Entry 4KTC (X-ray diffraction, 2.30 A resolution); this record covers chains A and B.

== Chain A ==
Protein: Serine protease NS3
Source organism: Hepatitis C virus (isolate Japanese)
Notes: EC 3.4.21.98, 3.6.1.15, 3.6.4.13
UniProt: P26662 (POLG_HCVJA); residues 2-187 here correspond to UniProt positions 1028-1213 (UniProt number = residue number + 1026)
Chain sequence (190 residues; row label = number of the first residue in the row; numbers below 1 keep their minus sign (Gly-2 is residue -2)):
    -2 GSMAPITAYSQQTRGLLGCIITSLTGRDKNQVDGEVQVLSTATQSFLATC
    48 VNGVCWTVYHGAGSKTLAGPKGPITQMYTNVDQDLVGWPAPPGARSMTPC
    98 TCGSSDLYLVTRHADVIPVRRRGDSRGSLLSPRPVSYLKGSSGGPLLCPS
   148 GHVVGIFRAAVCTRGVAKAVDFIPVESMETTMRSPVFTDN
Not modelled in the structure: -2 to 0, 176-187
Differences from the reference sequence: expression tag (-2 to 1); variant Ile114 (Val1140 in P26662), Val132 (Ile1158 in P26662)
Ion coordination: Zn2+: Cys97, Cys99, Cys145
Small-molecule neighbours: 1X3 ((2R,6S,13aR,14aR,16aS)-6-{[(cyclopentyloxy)carbonyl]amino}-14a-[(cyclopropylsulfonyl)carbamoyl]-5,16-dioxooctadecahydrocyclopropa[e]pyrrolo[1,2-a][1,4]diazacyclopentadecin-2-yl 3,4-dihydroisoquinoline-2(1H)-carboxylate): Gln41, Ser42, Phe43, Val55, His57, Gly58, Val78, Asp79, Gln80, Asp81, Arg123, Val132, Leu135, Lys136, Gly137, Ser138, Ser139, Phe154, Arg155, Ala156, Ala157, Val158, Asp168
UniProt features mapped onto this chain:
  - active site (Charge relay system): His57, Asp81, Ser139
  - binding site (Zn(2+)): Cys97, Cys99, Cys145, His149

== Chain B ==
Protein: NS4A peptide
Chain sequence (16 residues; numbered 220 to 235; the number before each row is that of its first residue):
   220 KGSVVIVGRIILSGRK
Not modelled in the structure: 220, 234-235

== How chain A and chain B interact ==
Pairs across the interface (62):
  Pro2(A) - Ser232(B)
  Pro2(A) - Gly233(B)
  Ile3(A) - Ser232(B)
  Thr4(A) - Leu231(B)
  Thr4(A) - Ser232(B)  hydrogen bond (backbone-backbone)
  Ala5(A) - Ile229(B)  hydrophobic
  Ala5(A) - Ile230(B)
  Ala5(A) - Leu231(B)  hydrophobic
  Tyr6(A) - Arg228(B)
  Tyr6(A) - Ile229(B)
  Tyr6(A) - Ile230(B)  hydrogen bond (backbone-backbone)
  Ser7(A) - Arg228(B)
  Ser7(A) - Ile229(B)
  Gln8(A) - Gly227(B)
  Gln8(A) - Arg228(B)  hydrogen bond (backbone-backbone)
  Gln9(A) - Val226(B)
  Thr10(A) - Ile225(B)
  Thr10(A) - Val226(B)  hydrogen bond (backbone-backbone)
  Thr10(A) - Gly227(B)  hydrogen bond (side chain-backbone)
  Thr10(A) - Arg228(B)
  Arg11(A) - Val224(B)
  Arg11(A) - Ile225(B)  hydrogen bond (side chain-backbone)
  Arg11(A) - Val226(B)  hydrogen bond (backbone-backbone)
  Cys16(A) - Val224(B)
  Cys16(A) - Val226(B)  hydrophobic
  Thr19(A) - Val224(B)
  Ser20(A) - Gly221(B)
  Ser20(A) - Ser222(B)  hydrogen bond (side chain-backbone)
  Ser20(A) - Val224(B)
  Gly23(A) - Ser222(B)
  Gln28(A) - Arg228(B)
  Val29(A) - Ile225(B)  hydrophobic
  Asp30(A) - Arg228(B)
  Glu32(A) - Leu231(B)
  Val33(A) - Arg228(B)
  Val33(A) - Ile229(B)  hydrogen bond (backbone-backbone)
  Gln34(A) - Ile225(B)
  Gln34(A) - Gly227(B)
  Val35(A) - Val224(B)
  Val35(A) - Ile225(B)
  Val35(A) - Val226(B)  hydrogen bond (backbone-backbone)
  Val35(A) - Gly227(B)  hydrogen bond (backbone-backbone)
  Val35(A) - Arg228(B)
  Val35(A) - Ile229(B)  hydrophobic
  Leu36(A) - Val223(B)  hydrophobic
  Leu36(A) - Val224(B)
  Leu36(A) - Ile225(B)  hydrophobic
  Ser37(A) - Val223(B)
  Ser37(A) - Val224(B)  hydrogen bond (backbone-backbone)
  Ser37(A) - Val226(B)
  Thr38(A) - Val223(B)
  Lys62(A) - Gly221(B)
  Lys62(A) - Val223(B)
  Thr63(A) - Ser222(B)  hydrogen bond (backbone-side chain)
  Thr63(A) - Val223(B)  hydrogen bond (backbone-backbone)
  Leu64(A) - Val223(B)
  Ala65(A) - Ser222(B)
  Ala65(A) - Val223(B)  hydrogen bond (backbone-backbone)
  Met94(A) - Leu231(B)  hydrophobic
  Val107(A) - Ile229(B)  hydrophobic
  Val107(A) - Leu231(B)  hydrophobic
  Arg109(A) - Ile229(B)
Also at the interface, not in a pair above, chain A (40 interface residues in all): Asp25, Gly31, Phe43, Leu44, Ala59, Pro70, Trp85, Thr108, Leu144

== Overview ==
Chain A and chain B form an interface of 40 and 13 residues respectively, with 15 hydrogen bonds. Among the
polar pairs are Thr10(A)-Gly227(B), Arg11(A)-Ile225(B) and Ser20(A)-Ser222(B). Ligands of chain A: compound
1X3. From UniProt: 3 active-site residues and 4 Zn2+-binding residues on chain A.
Chain A is Serine protease NS3 (Hepatitis C virus (isolate Japanese)) and chain B is NS4A peptide; the
structure, NS3/NS4A protease with inhibitor, was determined by X-ray diffraction.
